Entry 5X51 (X-ray diffraction, 7.00 A resolution (low resolution: residue-level contacts below are approximate; hydrogen-bond / salt-bridge calls are withheld)); this record covers chains B and L of the 12 polymer chains in the assembly.

[Chain B]
Protein: DNA-directed RNA polymerase subunit beta
Organism: Komagataella phaffii (strain GS115 / ATCC 20864)
Notes: EC 2.7.7.6
Reference sequence: C4QZQ7 (C4QZQ7_KOMPG); residues 1-1227 here = UniProt positions 1-1227
Chain sequence (1227 residues; numbered 1 to 1227; the number before each row is that of its first residue):
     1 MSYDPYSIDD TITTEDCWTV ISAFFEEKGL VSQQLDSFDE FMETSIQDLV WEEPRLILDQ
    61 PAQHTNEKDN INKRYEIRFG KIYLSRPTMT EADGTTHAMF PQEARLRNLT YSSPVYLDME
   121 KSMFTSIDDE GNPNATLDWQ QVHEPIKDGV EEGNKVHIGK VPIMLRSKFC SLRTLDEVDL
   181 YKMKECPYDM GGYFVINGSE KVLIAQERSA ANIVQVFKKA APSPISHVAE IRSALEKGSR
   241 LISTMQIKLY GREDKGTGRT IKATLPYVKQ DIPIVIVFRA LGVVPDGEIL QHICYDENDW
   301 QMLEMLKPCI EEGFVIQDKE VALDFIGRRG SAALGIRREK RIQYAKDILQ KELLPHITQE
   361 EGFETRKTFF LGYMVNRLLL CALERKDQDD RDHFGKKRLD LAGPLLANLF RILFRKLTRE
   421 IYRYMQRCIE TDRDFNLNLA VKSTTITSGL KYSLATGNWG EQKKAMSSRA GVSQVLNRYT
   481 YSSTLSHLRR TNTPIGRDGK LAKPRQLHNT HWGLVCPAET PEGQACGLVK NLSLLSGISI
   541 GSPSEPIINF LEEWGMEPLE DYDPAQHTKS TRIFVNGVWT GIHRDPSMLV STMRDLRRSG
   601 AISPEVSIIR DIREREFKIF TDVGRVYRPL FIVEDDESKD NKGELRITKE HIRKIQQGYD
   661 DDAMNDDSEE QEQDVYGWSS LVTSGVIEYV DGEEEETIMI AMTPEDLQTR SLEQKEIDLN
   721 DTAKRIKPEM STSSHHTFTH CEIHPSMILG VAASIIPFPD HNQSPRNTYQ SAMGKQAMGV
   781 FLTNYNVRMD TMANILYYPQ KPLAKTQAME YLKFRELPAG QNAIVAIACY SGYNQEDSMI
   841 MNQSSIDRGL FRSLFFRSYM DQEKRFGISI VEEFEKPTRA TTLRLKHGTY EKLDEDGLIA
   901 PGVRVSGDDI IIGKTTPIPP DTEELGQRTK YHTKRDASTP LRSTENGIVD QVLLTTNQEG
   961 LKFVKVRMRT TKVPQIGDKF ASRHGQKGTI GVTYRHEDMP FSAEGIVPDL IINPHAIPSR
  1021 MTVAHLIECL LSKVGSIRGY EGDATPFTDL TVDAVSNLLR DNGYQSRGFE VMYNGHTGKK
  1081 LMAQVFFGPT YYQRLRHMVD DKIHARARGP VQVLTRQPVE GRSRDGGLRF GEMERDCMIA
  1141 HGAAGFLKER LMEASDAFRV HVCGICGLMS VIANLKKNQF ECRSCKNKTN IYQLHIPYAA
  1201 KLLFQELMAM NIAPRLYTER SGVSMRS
Unresolved in the structure: 1-11, 58-76, 122-154, 208, 257-258, 328-338, 398, 431-438, 496-501, 642-643, 656-674, 708-720, 729-736, 918-933, 1150, 1225-1227
Bound ions: Zn2+: Cys1163, Cys1166, Cys1185

[Chain L]
Protein: RNA polymerase subunit, found in RNA polymerase complexes I, II, and III
Organism: Komagataella phaffii (strain GS115 / ATCC 20864)
Reference sequence: C4QWA8 (C4QWA8_KOMPG); residue numbers follow UniProt; this construct covers 1-73
Chain sequence (73 residues; each row starts with the number of its first residue):
     1 MSREGFVAPS GTDLAAAASG VAPNKHYGVK YTCGACAHNF SLNKSDPVRC KECGHRVIYK
    61 ARTKRMSKFL TTY
Unresolved in the structure: 1-26, 73
Bound ions: Zn2+: Cys36, Cys50

[Chain B / chain L interface]
Contacting residue pairs - 34 pairs, chain B then chain L:
  Glu91(B) with Arg56(L)
  Asp93(B) with Arg49(L)
  His97(B) with His55(L); Arg56(L)
  Glu103(B) with His55(L)
  Arg107(B) with Arg56(L)
  Lys184(B) with Gly34(L)
  Arg852(B) with Thr72(L)
  Glu891(B) with Arg65(L)
  Asp894(B) with Lys60(L); Arg65(L)
  Asp896(B) with Tyr31(L); Lys60(L)
  Ile899(B) with Lys60(L)
  Ala900(B) with Thr63(L)
  Pro901(B) with Lys60(L); Ala61(L); Arg62(L)
  Gly902(B) with Thr63(L); Ser67(L)
  Val903(B) with Thr63(L)
  Arg904(B) with Lys68(L)
  Ile948(B) with Phe69(L)
  Val952(B) with Tyr59(L); Lys60(L)
  Leu953(B) with Ile58(L)
  Leu954(B) with Arg56(L); Val57(L); Ile58(L)
  Thr955(B) with Arg56(L); Val57(L)
  Thr956(B) with Val48(L); Arg56(L)
  Lys962(B) with Lys44(L)
Other interface residues (no listed pair), chain B (25 interface residues in all): Gly94, Lys892

[In short]
Chain B and chain L form an interface of 25 and 19 residues respectively. The Zn2+ site is built by
Cys1163(B), Cys1166(B) and Cys1185(B).
Chain B is DNA-directed RNA polymerase subunit beta and chain L is RNA polymerase subunit, found in RNA
polymerase complexes I, II, and III, both from Komagataella phaffii (strain GS115 / ATCC 20864); the
structure, RNA Polymerase II from Komagataella Pastoris (Type-3 crystal), was determined by X-ray diffraction
together with 5X4Z and 5X50 from the same study.
